5C52 - chains A and C of the 5 polymer chains in the assembly; structure by X-ray diffraction, 3.64 A resolution.

[Chain A]
Name: DNA polymerase subunit gamma-1
Source organism: Homo sapiens
Notes: EC 2.7.7.7
Reference sequence: P54098 (DPOG1_HUMAN); aligned to UniProt positions 25-1229 over residues 35-1239 (the alignment contains insertions or deletions, so no single offset holds)
Sequence (1205 residues; numbered 35 to 1239; the number before each row is that of its first residue):
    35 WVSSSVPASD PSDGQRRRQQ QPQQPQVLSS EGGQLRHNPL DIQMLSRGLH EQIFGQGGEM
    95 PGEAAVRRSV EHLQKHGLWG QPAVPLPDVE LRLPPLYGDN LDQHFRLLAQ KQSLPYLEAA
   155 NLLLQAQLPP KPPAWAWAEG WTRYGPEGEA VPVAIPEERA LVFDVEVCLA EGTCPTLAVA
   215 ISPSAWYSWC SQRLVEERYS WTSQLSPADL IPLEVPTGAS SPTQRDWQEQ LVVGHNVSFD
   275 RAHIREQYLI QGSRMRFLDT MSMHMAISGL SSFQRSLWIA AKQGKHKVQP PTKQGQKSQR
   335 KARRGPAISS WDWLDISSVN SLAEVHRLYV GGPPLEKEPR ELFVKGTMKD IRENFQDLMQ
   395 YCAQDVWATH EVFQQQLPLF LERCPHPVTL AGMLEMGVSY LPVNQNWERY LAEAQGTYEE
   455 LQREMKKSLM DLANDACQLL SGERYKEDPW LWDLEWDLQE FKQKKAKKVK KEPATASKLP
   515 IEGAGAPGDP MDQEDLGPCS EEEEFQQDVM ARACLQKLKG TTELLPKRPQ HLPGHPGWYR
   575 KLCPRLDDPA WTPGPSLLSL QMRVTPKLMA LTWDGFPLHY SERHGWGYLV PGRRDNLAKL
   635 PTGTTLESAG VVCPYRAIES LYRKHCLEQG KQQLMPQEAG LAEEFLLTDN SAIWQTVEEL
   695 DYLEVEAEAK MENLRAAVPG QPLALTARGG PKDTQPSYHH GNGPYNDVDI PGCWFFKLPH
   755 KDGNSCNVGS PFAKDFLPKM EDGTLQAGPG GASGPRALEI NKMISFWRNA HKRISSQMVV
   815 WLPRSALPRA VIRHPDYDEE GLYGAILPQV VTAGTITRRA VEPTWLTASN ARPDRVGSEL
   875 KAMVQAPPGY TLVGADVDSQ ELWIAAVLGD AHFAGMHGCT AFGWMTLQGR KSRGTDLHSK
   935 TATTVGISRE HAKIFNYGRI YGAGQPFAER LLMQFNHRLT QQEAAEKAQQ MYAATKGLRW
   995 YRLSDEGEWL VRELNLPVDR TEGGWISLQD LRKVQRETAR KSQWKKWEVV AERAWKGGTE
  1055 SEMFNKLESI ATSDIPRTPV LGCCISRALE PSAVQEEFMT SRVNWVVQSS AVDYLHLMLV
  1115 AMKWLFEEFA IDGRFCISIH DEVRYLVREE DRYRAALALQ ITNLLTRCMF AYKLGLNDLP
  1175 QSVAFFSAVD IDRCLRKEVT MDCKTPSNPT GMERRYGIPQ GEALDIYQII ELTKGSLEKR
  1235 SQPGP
Unresolved in the structure: 35-77, 250-261, 317-340, 511-529, 624-629, 663-737, 993-1024, 1229-1239
Ion coordination: Mg2+: Asp-890, Val-891 (together with 1RY)
Residues lining bound ligands: 1RY ([[(2R,5S)-5-(4-azanyl-5-fluoranyl-2-oxidanylidene-pyrimidin-1-yl)-1,3-oxathiolan-2-yl]methoxy-oxidanyl-phosphoryl] phosphono hydrogen phosphate): Arg-853, Asp-890, Val-891, Asp-892, Ser-893, Gln-894, Glu-895, His-932, Arg-943, Lys-947, Tyr-951, Asn-1098, Gln-1102, Ala-1105, Asp-1135
Swiss-Prot annotation at these positions:
  - binding site (a 2'-deoxyribonucleoside 5'-triphosphate): Val-901, Arg-953, Asp-1145
  - binding site (Mg(2+)): Val-901, Asp-1145

[Chain C]
Name: DNA polymerase subunit gamma-2, mitochondrial
Source organism: Homo sapiens
Notes: EC 2.7.7.7
Reference sequence: Q9UHN1 (DPOG2_HUMAN); residue numbers follow UniProt; this construct covers 1-485
Sequence (485 residues; row label = number of the first residue in the row):
     1 MRSRVAVRAC HKVCRCLLSG FGGRVDAGQP ELLTERSSPK GGHVKSHAEL EGNGEHPEAP
    61 GSGEGSLALL EICQRRHFLS GSKQQLSRDS LLSGCHPGFG PLGVELRKNL AAEWWTSVVV
   121 FREQVFPVDA LHHKPGPLLP GDSAFRLVSA ETLREILQDK ELSKEQLVAF LENVLKTSGK
   181 LRENLLHGAL EHYVNCLDLV NKRLPYGLAQ IGVCFHPVFD TKQIRNGVKS IGEKTEASLV
   241 WFTPPRTSNQ WLDFWLRHRL QWWRKFAMSP SNFSSSDCQD EEGRKGNKLY YNFPWGKELI
   301 ETLWNLGDHE LLHMYPGNVS KLHGRDGRKN VVPCVLSVNG DLDRGMLAYL YDSFQLTENS
   361 FTRKKNLHRK VLKLHPCLAP IKVALDVGRG PTLELRQVCQ GLFNELLENG ISVWPGYLET
   421 MQSSLEQLYS KYDEMSILFT VLVTETTLEN GLIHLRSRDT TMKEMMHISK LKDFLIKYIS
   481 SAKNV
Unresolved in the structure: 1-66, 138-179, 220-226, 356-367
Sequence notes: conflict Leu-67 (Glu in Q9UHN1)
Swiss-Prot annotation at these positions:
  - modified residue: Ser-38 (Phosphoserine)
  - natural variant: Arg-182 (R182W: In MTDPS16), Gly-416 (G416A: No functional deficit), Asp-433 (D433Y: In MTDPS16B), Gly-451 (G451E: In PEOA4)

[Interface between chain A and chain C]
Contacting residue pairs - 19 pairs, chain A then chain C:
  Glu-230(A) / Glu-449(C)
  Glu-231(A) / Leu-448(C)
  Glu-231(A) / Glu-449(C)
  Arg-232(A) / Thr-447(C)
  Arg-232(A) / Leu-448(C)  hydrogen bond (backbone-backbone)
  Arg-232(A) / Glu-449(C)  hydrogen bond (backbone-backbone)
  Arg-232(A) / Gly-451(C)
  Arg-232(A) / Ile-468(C)
  Ser-234(A) / Glu-394(C)  hydrogen bond
  Ser-234(A) / Gln-397(C)  hydrogen bond
  Thr-236(A) / Gln-397(C)  hydrogen bond
  Leu-530(A) / Gly-327(C)
  Pro-532(A) / Arg-246(C)
  Pro-532(A) / Asp-326(C)
  Cys-533(A) / Trp-251(C)
  Ser-534(A) / Trp-251(C)  hydrogen bond
  Glu-536(A) / Phe-254(C)
  Glu-536(A) / Arg-257(C)
  Phe-539(A) / Arg-257(C)
Other interface residues (no listed pair), chain A (12 interface residues in all): Tyr-233
Other interface residues (no listed pair), chain C (17 interface residues in all): Thr-247, Val-398, Asn-450, His-467

[In short]
12 residues of chain A face 17 of chain C across their interface; the contacts include 6 hydrogen bonds. Polar
contacts include Ser-234(A)/Glu-394(C), Ser-234(A)/Gln-397(C) and Thr-236(A)/Gln-397(C). Chain A binds
compound 1RY.
Chain A is DNA polymerase subunit gamma-1 and chain C is DNA polymerase subunit gamma-2, mitochondrial, both
from Homo sapiens; the structure, Probing the Structural and Molecular Basis of Nucleotide Selectivity by
Human Mitochondrial DNA Polymerase gamma, was determined by X-ray diffraction (same publication as 5C51 and
5C53).
